PDB entry 7TKO | electron microscopy, 4.80 A resolution (low resolution: residue-level contacts below are approximate; hydrogen-bond / salt-bridge calls are withheld) | chains 4 and 5 of the 27 polymer chains in the assembly

[Chain 4 (and 5)]
Protein: ATP synthase subunit 9, mitochondrial
Source organism: Saccharomyces cerevisiae
Notes: chain 5 of this document is another copy of the same molecule, construct and numbering; everything in this record applies to it too
Reference sequence: P61829 (ATP9_YEAST); numbering as in UniProt (aligned over 1-76)
Chain sequence (76 residues; each row starts with the number of its first residue):
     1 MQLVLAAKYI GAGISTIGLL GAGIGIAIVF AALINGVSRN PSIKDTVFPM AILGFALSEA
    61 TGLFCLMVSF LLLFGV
Not modelled in the structure: 76

[Chain 4 / chain 5 interface]
Pairs across the interface (5):
  Gly-11(4) / Gly-13(5)
  Ser-15(4) / Gly-13(5)
  Gly-18(4) / Leu-20(5)
  Gly-21(4) / Leu-20(5)
  Gly-21(4) / Ile-24(5)
Also at the interface, not in a pair above, chain 4 (9 interface residues in all): Ala-7, Ile-14, Gly-25, Ile-28, Ser-58
Also at the interface, not in a pair above, chain 5 (9 interface residues in all): Tyr-9, Ile-10, Thr-16, Gly-23, Ala-27, Ala-31

[In short]
The chain 4/chain 5 interface involves 9 residues from each chain.
Both chains are ATP synthase subunit 9, mitochondrial (Saccharomyces cerevisiae). Entry 7TKO (Yeast ATP
synthase State 3catalytic(a) with 10 mM ATP backbone model) was determined by electron microscopy (same
publication as 7TJS, 7TJT, 7TJU, 7TJV, 7TJW, 7TJX and 30 further entries).
